9IOZ - chains F and G of the 12 polymer chains in the assembly; structure by electron microscopy, 3.90 A resolution.

Chain F (and G):
Molecule: Distal tail protein pb9
From: Escherichia phage T5
Notes: chain G of this document is another copy of the same molecule, construct and numbering; everything in this record applies to it too
Reference sequence: Q6QGE8 (DIT_BPT5); numbering as in UniProt (aligned over 1-204)
Sequence (204 residues; each row starts with the number of its first residue):
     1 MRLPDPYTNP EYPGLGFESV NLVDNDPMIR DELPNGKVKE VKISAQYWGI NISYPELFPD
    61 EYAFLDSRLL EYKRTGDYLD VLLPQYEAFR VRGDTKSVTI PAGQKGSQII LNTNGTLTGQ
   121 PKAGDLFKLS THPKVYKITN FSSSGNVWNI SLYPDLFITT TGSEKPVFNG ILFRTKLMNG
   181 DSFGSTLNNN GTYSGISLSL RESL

How chain F and chain G interact:
Pairs across the interface (61):
  E18(F) - L187(G)
  E18(F) - N188(G)
  E18(F) - N189(G)
  S19(F) - L187(G)
  V20(F) - S185(G)
  V20(F) - T186(G)
  V20(F) - L187(G)  hydrogen bond (backbone-backbone)
  N21(F) - G184(G)
  N21(F) - S185(G)  hydrogen bond (side chain-backbone)
  N21(F) - T186(G)
  L22(F) - F183(G)
  L22(F) - G184(G)
  L22(F) - S185(G)  hydrogen bond (backbone-backbone)
  V23(F) - S182(G)
  V23(F) - F183(G)
  D24(F) - L70(G)
  D24(F) - K73(G)  salt bridge
  D24(F) - G180(G)
  D24(F) - D181(G)
  D24(F) - S182(G)
  D24(F) - F183(G)  hydrogen bond (backbone-backbone)
  N25(F) - D181(G)
  N25(F) - S182(G)
  D26(F) - G180(G)
  D26(F) - D181(G)  hydrogen bond (backbone-backbone)
  M28(F) - D181(G)
  R30(F) - M178(G)
  R30(F) - D181(G)  salt bridge
  E32(F) - M178(G)
  E32(F) - R201(G)  salt bridge
  P34(F) - S44(G)
  P34(F) - A45(G)
  N35(F) - L204(G)
  G36(F) - A45(G)
  G36(F) - R201(G)  hydrogen bond (backbone-side chain)
  G36(F) - E202(G)
  G36(F) - L204(G)
  V38(F) - K176(G)
  V38(F) - R201(G)
  V38(F) - S203(G)
  E40(F) - K176(G)  salt bridge
  E40(F) - L177(G)
  Q85(F) - L187(G)
  Q85(F) - Y193(G)  hydrogen bond
  Y86(F) - D66(G)
  Y86(F) - Y193(G)
  S107(F) - R74(G)
  Q108(F) - R74(G)
  A123(F) - A63(G)
  A123(F) - S67(G)
  K137(F) - D66(G)  salt bridge
  K137(F) - L70(G)
  T139(F) - S67(G)  hydrogen bond (side chain-backbone)
  T139(F) - L70(G)
  T139(F) - E71(G)  hydrogen bond (side chain-backbone)
  T139(F) - R74(G)
  S151(F) - R74(G)
  L152(F) - R74(G)
  Y153(F) - L70(G)  hydrophobic
  Y153(F) - K73(G)
  Y153(F) - R74(G)
Other interface residues (no listed pair), chain F (34 interface residues in all): P27, L33, K37, W48, K122, G124, D155
Other interface residues (no listed pair), chain G (30 interface residues in all): Y47, D60, R68

Overview:
34 residues of chain F face 30 of chain G across their interface; the contacts include 9 hydrogen bonds and 5
salt bridges. Among the polar pairs are D24(F)-K73(G), R30(F)-D181(G) and E32(F)-R201(G).
Chain F and chain G are both Distal tail protein pb9 (Escherichia phage T5); the structure, Structure of the
bacteriophage T5 tail tip complex, was determined by electron microscopy (same publication as 8ZVI, 9ILP and
9IMV).
